7YMK - chains A and C; structure by X-ray diffraction, 2.25 A resolution.

== Chain A ==
Molecule: Estrogen receptor
Source organism: Homo sapiens
Reference sequence: P03372 (ESR1_HUMAN); residue numbers follow UniProt; this construct covers 305-554
Amino-acid sequence (260 residues; row label = number of the first residue in the row):
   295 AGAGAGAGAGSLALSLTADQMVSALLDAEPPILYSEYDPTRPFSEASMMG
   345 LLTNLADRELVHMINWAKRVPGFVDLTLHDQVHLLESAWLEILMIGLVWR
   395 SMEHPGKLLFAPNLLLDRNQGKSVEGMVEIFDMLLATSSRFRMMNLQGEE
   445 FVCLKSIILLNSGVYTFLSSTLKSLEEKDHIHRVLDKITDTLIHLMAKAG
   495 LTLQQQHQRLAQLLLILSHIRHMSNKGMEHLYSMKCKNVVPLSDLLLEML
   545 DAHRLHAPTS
Disordered / not traced: 295-299, 461-472, 549-554
Sequence notes: linker (295-304); engineered mutation Ser-381 (Cys in P03372), Ser-417 (Cys in P03372), Ser-537 (Tyr in P03372)
What the authors report for this chain:
  - binding site for the ligand IX0: Asp-351
  - mutagenesis - C530S: unchanged signaling in response to Ful
  - conformationally variable residues (order/disorder transition, side-chain flip): His-524, Leu-525, Met-528 to His-547
  - disease-associated variants - Y537S: increased signaling (citing earlier work)

== Chain C ==
Molecule: Grip peptide
Amino-acid sequence (8 residues; each row starts with the number of its first residue):
   601 AILHRLLQ

== How chain A and chain C interact ==
Contacting residue pairs (22):
  Ile-358(A) with Leu-603(C), hydrophobic; Leu-606(C); Leu-607(C), hydrophobic
  Lys-362(A) with Leu-606(C), hydrogen bond (side chain-backbone); Leu-607(C); Gln-608(C)
  Phe-367(A) with Leu-607(C), hydrophobic
  Leu-372(A) with His-604(C); Leu-607(C), hydrophobic; Gln-608(C)
  Gln-375(A) with Leu-607(C)
  Val-376(A) with Leu-603(C); His-604(C); Leu-607(C)
  Leu-379(A) with Leu-607(C), hydrophobic
  Glu-380(A) with Leu-603(C)
  Asp-538(A) with Ile-602(C)
  Leu-539(A) with Ile-602(C)
  Glu-542(A) with Ala-601(C); Ile-602(C), hydrogen bond (side chain-backbone); Leu-603(C)
  Met-543(A) with Leu-603(C), hydrophobic

== Overview ==
The interface between chain A and chain C involves 12 residues on one side and 7 on the other, with 2 hydrogen
bonds. Among the polar pairs are Lys-362(A)/Leu-606(C) and Glu-542(A)/Ile-602(C). The paper reports a binding
site for the ligand IX0 at Asp-351(A); Y537S of chain A increases signaling.
Chain A is Estrogen receptor (Homo sapiens) and chain C is Grip peptide; the structure, Estrogen Receptor
Alpha Ligand Binding Domain C381S C417S Y537S Mutant in Complex with an Covalent Selective ..., was determined
by X-ray diffraction.
